5BK2 - chains C and D of the 3 polymer chains in the assembly; structure by X-ray diffraction, 2.60 A resolution.

[Chain C]
Name: sAB Heavy Chain
From: Homo sapiens
Chain sequence (237 residues; each row starts with the number of its first residue):
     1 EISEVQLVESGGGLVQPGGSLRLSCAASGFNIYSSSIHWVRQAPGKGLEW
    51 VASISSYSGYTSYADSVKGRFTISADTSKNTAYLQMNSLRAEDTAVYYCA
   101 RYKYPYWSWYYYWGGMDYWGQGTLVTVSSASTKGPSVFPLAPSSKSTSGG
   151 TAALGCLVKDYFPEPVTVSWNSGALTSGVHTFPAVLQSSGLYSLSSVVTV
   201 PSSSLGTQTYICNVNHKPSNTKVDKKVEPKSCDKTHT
Not modelled in the structure: 1-2, 231-237
Disulfides: Cys-25/Cys-99, Cys-156/Cys-212

[Chain D]
Name: sAB Light Chain
From: Homo sapiens
Chain sequence (216 residues; each row starts with the number of its first residue):
     1 SDIQMTQSPSSLSASVGDRVTITCRASQSVSSAVAWYQQKPGKAPKLLIY
    51 SASSLYSGVPSRFSGSRSGTDFTLTISSLQPEDFATYYCQQYYYGYPITF
   101 GQGTKVEIKRTVAAPSVFIFPPSDSQLKSGTASVVCLLNNFYPREAKVQW
   151 KVDNALQSGNSQESVTEQDSKDSTYSLSSTLTLSKADYEKHKVYACEVTH
   201 QGLSSPVTKSFNRGEC
Disulfides: Cys-24/Cys-89, Cys-136/Cys-196

[How chain C and chain D interact]
Pairs across the interface - 62 pairs, chain C then chain D:
  Gln-42(C) / Gln-39(D)  hydrogen bond
  Gln-42(C) / Tyr-88(D)
  Lys-46(C) / Tyr-88(D)
  Leu-48(C) / Phe-100(D)
  Trp-50(C) / Ile-98(D)
  Tyr-98(C) / Gln-39(D)
  Tyr-98(C) / Lys-43(D)
  Tyr-98(C) / Ala-44(D)  hydrophobic
  Tyr-106(C) / Tyr-94(D)
  Ser-108(C) / Tyr-94(D)
  Tyr-111(C) / Ala-33(D)  hydrophobic
  Tyr-111(C) / Tyr-92(D)
  Tyr-111(C) / Tyr-93(D)
  Tyr-111(C) / Tyr-94(D)  hydrophobic
  Gly-114(C) / Tyr-50(D)
  Gly-114(C) / Tyr-92(D)
  Gly-115(C) / Tyr-37(D)
  Met-116(C) / Tyr-37(D)  hydrogen bond (backbone-side chain)
  Met-116(C) / Leu-47(D)
  Met-116(C) / Ile-98(D)  hydrophobic
  Asp-117(C) / Leu-47(D)
  Asp-117(C) / Tyr-56(D)
  Tyr-118(C) / Tyr-56(D)
  Trp-119(C) / Tyr-37(D)
  Trp-119(C) / Ala-44(D)  hydrophobic
  Trp-119(C) / Pro-45(D)
  Gly-120(C) / Ala-44(D)
  Phe-138(C) / Ser-123(D)
  Phe-138(C) / Ser-125(D)
  Phe-138(C) / Gln-126(D)
  Pro-139(C) / Ser-123(D)
  Leu-140(C) / Phe-120(D)  hydrophobic
  Ala-141(C) / Phe-120(D)
  Lys-145(C) / Phe-118(D)
  Lys-145(C) / Ile-119(D)
  Ser-146(C) / Phe-118(D)
  Ser-146(C) / Phe-120(D)
  Thr-147(C) / Phe-118(D)
  Ser-148(C) / Phe-118(D)
  Ala-153(C) / Phe-118(D)  hydrophobic
  Ala-153(C) / Phe-120(D)
  Ala-153(C) / Leu-137(D)  hydrophobic
  Lys-159(C) / Gln-126(D)
  His-180(C) / Asn-139(D)
  His-180(C) / Asn-140(D)  hydrogen bond
  His-180(C) / Asp-169(D)
  His-180(C) / Ser-176(D)
  Phe-182(C) / Leu-137(D)  hydrophobic
  Phe-182(C) / Ser-164(D)
  Phe-182(C) / Thr-166(D)
  Phe-182(C) / Ser-176(D)
  Phe-182(C) / Leu-177(D)
  Phe-182(C) / Ser-178(D)
  Pro-183(C) / Ser-164(D)  hydrogen bond (backbone-side chain)
  Pro-183(C) / Val-165(D)
  Val-185(C) / Gln-162(D)
  Val-185(C) / Glu-163(D)
  Leu-186(C) / Gln-162(D)  hydrogen bond (backbone-side chain)
  Gln-187(C) / Gln-162(D)
  Ser-195(C) / Ser-178(D)  hydrogen bond
  Thr-199(C) / Asn-139(D)  hydrogen bond
  Lys-230(C) / Cys-216(D)
Interface residues without a listed pair, chain C (45 interface residues in all): His-38, Val-40, Gly-47, Glu-49, Asp-65, Tyr-112, Trp-113, Leu-154, Leu-157, Thr-181, Val-197
Interface residues without a listed pair, chain D (44 interface residues in all): Ser-1, Ser-31, Pro-97, Val-117, Ser-133, Val-135, Thr-180, Thr-182, Ser-210, Phe-211

[Summary]
45 residues of chain C face 44 of chain D across their interface, with 7 hydrogen bonds. Polar contacts
include Gln-42(C)/Gln-39(D), Met-116(C)/Tyr-37(D) and His-180(C)/Asn-140(D).
Here chain C is sAB Heavy Chain and chain D is sAB Light Chain, both from Homo sapiens. Entry 5BK2 (Crystal
structure of maltose binding protein in complex with a peristeric synthetic antibody) was determined by X-ray
diffraction (same publication as 5BK1).
